PDB entry 7QQH | X-ray diffraction, 2.25 A resolution | chains A and D

Chain A (and D):
Name: Myogenesis-regulating glycosidase
From: Homo sapiens
Notes: EC 3.2.1.-; chain D of this document is another copy of the same molecule, construct and numbering; everything in this record applies to it too
UniProtKB: Q6NSJ0 (MYORG_HUMAN); residue numbers follow UniProt; this construct covers 80-714
Chain sequence (636 residues; numbered 79 to 714; the number before each row is that of its first residue):
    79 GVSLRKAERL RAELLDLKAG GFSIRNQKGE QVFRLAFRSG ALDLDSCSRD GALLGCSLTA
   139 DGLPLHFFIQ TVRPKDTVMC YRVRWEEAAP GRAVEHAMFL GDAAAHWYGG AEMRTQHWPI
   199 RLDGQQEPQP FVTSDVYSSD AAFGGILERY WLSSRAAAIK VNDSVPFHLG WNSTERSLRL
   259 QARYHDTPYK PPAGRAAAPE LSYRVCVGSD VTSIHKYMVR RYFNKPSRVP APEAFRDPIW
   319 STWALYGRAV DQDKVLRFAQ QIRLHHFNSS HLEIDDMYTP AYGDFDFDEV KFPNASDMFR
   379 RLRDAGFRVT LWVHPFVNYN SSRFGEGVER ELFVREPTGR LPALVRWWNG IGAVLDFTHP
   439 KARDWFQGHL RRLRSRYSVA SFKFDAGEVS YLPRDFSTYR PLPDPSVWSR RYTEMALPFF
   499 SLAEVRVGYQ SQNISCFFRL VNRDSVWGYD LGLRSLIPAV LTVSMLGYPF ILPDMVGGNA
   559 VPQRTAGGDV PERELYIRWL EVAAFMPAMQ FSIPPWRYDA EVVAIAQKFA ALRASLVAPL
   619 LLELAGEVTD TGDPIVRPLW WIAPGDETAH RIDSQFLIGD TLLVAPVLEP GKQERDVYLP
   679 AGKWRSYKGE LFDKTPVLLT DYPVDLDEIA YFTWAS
Disordered / not traced: 79-90, 166-168, 271-275, 714 (chain D: 79-87, 166-168, 271-275, 714)
Sequence notes: expression tag (79); engineered mutation Asn520 (Asp in Q6NSJ0)
Cystine bridges: Cys125-Cys134, Cys158-Cys284
Covalently attached groups: N-acetylglucosamine (NAG) linked to Asn240, Asn250, Asn346, Asn511
Small-molecule neighbours: malonate ion (MLI): Arg160, Arg282, Arg299, Tyr300
Reported in the primary citation:
  - binding site for alpha-D-galactopyranose: Asp354, Arg517, Asn520
  - binding site for beta-D-glucopyranose: Asp213, Trp426, Arg504
  - specificity-determining residues: Asp213
  - specificity-determining residues: Trp321, Trp426, Arg504 (from molecular simulation)
  - specificity-determining residues: Lys461 (proposed by the authors, not directly observed)

Interface between chain A and chain D:
Residue-residue contacts (20; chain A residue first):
  Tyr397(A) with Phe402(D), hydrophobic; Gly403(D); Val406(D), hydrophobic; Glu407(D), hydrogen bond
  Phe402(A) with Tyr397(D), hydrophobic
  Gly403(A) with Tyr397(D)
  Val406(A) with Tyr397(D), hydrophobic; Ile429(D), hydrophobic
  Glu407(A) with Tyr397(D), hydrogen bond
  Leu419(A) with Leu422(D); Val423(D); Arg424(D); Ile429(D), hydrophobic
  Pro420(A) with Leu422(D)
  Leu422(A) with Leu419(D); Pro420(D)
  Val423(A) with Leu419(D)
  Arg424(A) with Leu419(D)
  Ile429(A) with Val406(D), hydrophobic; Leu419(D), hydrophobic
Also at the interface, not in a pair above, chain A (13 interface residues in all): Thr416, Arg418
Also at the interface, not in a pair above, chain D (13 interface residues in all): Arg418, Arg472

Overview:
The chain A/chain D interface involves 13 residues from each chain, with 2 hydrogen bonds. The hydrogen-bonded
pair is Tyr397(A)-Glu407(D). Chain A binds malonate ion. From the paper: a binding site for
alpha-D-galactopyranose at Asp354(A), Arg517(A) and Asn520(A); a binding site for beta-D-glucopyranose at
Asp213(A), Trp426(A) and Arg504(A).
Chain A and chain D are both Myogenesis-regulating glycosidase (Homo sapiens); the structure, Crystal
structure of MYORG (D520N) in complex with Gal-a1,4-Glc, was determined by X-ray diffraction (same publication
as 7QQF and 7QQG).
